Entry 9C8L (X-ray diffraction, 1.54 A resolution); this record covers chain A.

== Chain A ==
Molecule: Cytochrome c peroxidase, mitochondrial
Organism: Saccharomyces cerevisiae (strain ATCC 204508 / S288c)
Notes: EC 1.11.1.5
UniProt: P00431 (CCPR_YEAST); residues 1-294 here correspond to UniProt positions 68-361 (UniProt number = residue number + 67)
Chain sequence (296 residues; numbered -1 to 294; the number before each row is that of its first residue; numbers below 1 keep their minus sign (Met-1 is residue -1)):
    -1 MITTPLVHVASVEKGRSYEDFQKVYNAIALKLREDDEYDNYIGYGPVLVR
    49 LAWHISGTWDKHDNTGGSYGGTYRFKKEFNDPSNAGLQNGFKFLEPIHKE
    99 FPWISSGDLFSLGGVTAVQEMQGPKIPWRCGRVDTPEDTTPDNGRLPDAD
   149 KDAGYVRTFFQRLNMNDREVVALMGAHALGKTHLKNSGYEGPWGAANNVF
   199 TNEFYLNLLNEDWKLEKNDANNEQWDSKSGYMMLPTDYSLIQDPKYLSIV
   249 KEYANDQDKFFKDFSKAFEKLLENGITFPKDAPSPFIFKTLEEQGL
Construct notes: initiating methionine (-1); expression tag (0); variant Ile53 (Thr120 in P00431), Gly152 (Asp219 in P00431)
UniProt features mapped onto this chain:
  - active site: His52 (Proton acceptor), Trp191 (Tryptophan radical intermediate)
  - binding site (heme b): His175
  - site: Arg48 (Transition state stabilizer)
  - modified residue: Tyr153 (Phosphotyrosine)
Bound ions: heme Fe near His175 (its only coordinating residue here)
Small-molecule neighbours: heme (HEM): Pro44, Val45, Val47, Arg48, Trp51, Pro145, Asp146, Ala147, Val154, Phe158, Leu171, Met172, Ala174, His175, Leu177, Gly178, Lys179, Thr180, His181, Asn184, Ser185, Tyr187, Trp191, Leu232, Thr234, Phe262, Phe266
Reported in the primary citation:
  - conformationally variable residues (side-chain flip): Thr156, Ser237

== Summary ==
Chain A binds heme. UniProt lists active-site residues His52 and Trp191 and heme b-binding residue His175.
From the paper: conformational variability at Thr156 and Ser237.
Chain A is Cytochrome c peroxidase, mitochondrial (Saccharomyces cerevisiae (strain ATCC 204508 / S288c)); the
structure, High-resolution structure of cytochrome c peroxidase from yeast at ambient temperature and ambient
pressure, was determined by X-ray diffraction together with 9C8M, 9C8O and 9C8P from the same study.
